PDB entry 4HYK | X-ray diffraction, 2.80 A resolution | chains A and P of the 3 polymer chains in the assembly

# Chain A
Molecule: DNA polymerase IV
Organism: Sulfolobus acidocaldarius
Notes: EC 2.7.7.7
UniProt: Q4JB80 (DPO4_SULAC); residue numbers follow UniProt; this construct covers 1-354
Sequence (354 residues; each row starts with the number of its first residue):
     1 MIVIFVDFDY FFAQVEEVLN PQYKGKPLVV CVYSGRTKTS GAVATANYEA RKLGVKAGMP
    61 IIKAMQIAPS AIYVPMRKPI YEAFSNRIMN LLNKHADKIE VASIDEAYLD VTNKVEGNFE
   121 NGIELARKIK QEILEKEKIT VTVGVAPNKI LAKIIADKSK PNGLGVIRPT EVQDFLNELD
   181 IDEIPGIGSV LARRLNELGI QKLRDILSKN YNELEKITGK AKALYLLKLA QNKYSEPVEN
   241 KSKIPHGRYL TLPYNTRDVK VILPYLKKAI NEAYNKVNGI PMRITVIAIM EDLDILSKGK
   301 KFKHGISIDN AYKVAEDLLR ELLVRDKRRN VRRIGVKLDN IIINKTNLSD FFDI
Disordered / not traced: 34-40, 344-354
From the paper describing this entry:
  - mutagenesis - P245S: unchanged catalytic activity on lesion bypass
  - mutagenesis - P245S: increased catalytic activity on nucleotide misincorporation
  - mutagenesis - K241R, K243R, I244K: unchanged catalytic activity

# Chain P
Molecule: 10-nt DNA strand
Sequence (10 nucleotides; numbered 1 to 10; the number before each row is that of its first residue):
     1 GGGAAGCCGG
Disordered / not traced: 9-10

# Chain A / chain P interface
Residue-residue contacts - 10 pairs, chain A then chain P:
  Gly186(A) with DC8(P), phosphate contact
  Ile187(A) with DC8(P), phosphate contact
  Gly188(A) with DC8(P), hydrogen bond to the phosphate
  Ser189(A) with DC8(P), phosphate contact
  Val190(A) with DC7(P), sugar contact; DC8(P), phosphate contact
  Leu191(A) with DC7(P), phosphate contact; DC8(P), phosphate contact
  Lys298(A) with DG2(P), phosphate contact
  Arg325(A) with DG3(P), salt bridge to the phosphate

# In short
The interface between chain A and chain P involves 8 residues on one side and 4 on the other; the contacts
include 1 hydrogen bond and 1 salt bridge. Polar pairs include Gly188(A)-DC8(P) and Arg325(A)-DG3(P). From the
paper: P245S of chain A increases catalytic activity on nucleotide misincorporation; K241R, K243R and I244K of
chain A leave catalytic activity unchanged.
Chain A is DNA polymerase IV (Sulfolobus acidocaldarius) and chain P is a 10-nt DNA strand; the structure, Dbh
Ternary Complex (substrates partially disordered), was determined by X-ray diffraction, deposited together
with 4F4W, 4F4X, 4F4Y, 4F4Z and 4F50.
